5KU2 - chains 3 and 7 of the 4 polymer chains in the assembly; structure by electron microscopy, 5.30 A resolution (low resolution: residue-level contacts below are approximate; hydrogen-bond / salt-bridge calls are withheld).

[Chain 3]
Name: VP3
From: Poliovirus type 1 (strain Mahoney)
Reference sequence: P03300 (POLG_POL1M); residues 1-230 here correspond to UniProt positions 342-571 (UniProt number = residue number + 341)
Amino-acid sequence (230 residues; each row starts with the number of its first residue):
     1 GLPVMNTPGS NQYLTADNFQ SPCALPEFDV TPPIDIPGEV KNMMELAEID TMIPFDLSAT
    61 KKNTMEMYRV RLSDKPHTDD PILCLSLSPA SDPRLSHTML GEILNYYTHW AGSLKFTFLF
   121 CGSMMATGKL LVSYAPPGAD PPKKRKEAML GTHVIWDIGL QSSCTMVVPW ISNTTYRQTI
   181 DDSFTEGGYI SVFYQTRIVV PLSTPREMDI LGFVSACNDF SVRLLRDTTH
Disordered / not traced: 176-184
Construct notes: conflict S123 (Phe464 in P03300)
Reported in the primary citation:
  - conformationally variable residues (loop rearrangement): W170 to T175, T185 to G188

[Chain 7]
Name: Vhh 7A
From: Camelus dromedarius
Notes: antibody fragment or engineered binder
Amino-acid sequence (125 residues; numbered 1 to 125; the number before each row is that of its first residue):
     1 QVQLQESGGG SVQTGGSLTL SCAASGYAVS LYSMGWFRQA PGKELEGVAG ISSSGVDTTY
    61 ADSVKGRFTI SRDNAKDTMY LQMNSPKPED TAIYRCAAGF GLSLSRYTYA HWGQGTQVTV
   121 SSHHA
Disordered / not traced: 125
Cystine bridges: C22-C96

[Chain 3 / chain 7 interface]
Pairs across the interface (42; chain 3 residue first):
  D56(3) with S105(7); R106(7)
  L57(3) with A110(7); W112(7)
  S58(3) with L45(7); S105(7); W112(7)
  A59(3) with L45(7); R95(7); W112(7)
  T60(3) with Q39(7); L45(7)
  K61(3) with E44(7); R106(7)
  K62(3) with W112(7); G113(7)
  V70(3) with R106(7)
  R71(3) with E44(7); R106(7)
  T78(3) with S103(7)
  D80(3) with G101(7); L102(7); S103(7)
  P81(3) with Y107(7)
  I82(3) with Y107(7)
  L83(3) with Y107(7)
  C84(3) with F100(7); Y107(7)
  L85(3) with F100(7)
  S86(3) with Y32(7); F100(7)
  P93(3) with A110(7); H111(7)
  R94(3) with Y107(7); T108(7); A110(7)
  P141(3) with F100(7)
  K143(3) with S33(7); D57(7); G101(7)
  Y189(3) with Y32(7); F100(7)
Also at the interface, not in a pair above, chain 3 (24 interface residues in all): F55, K75
Also at the interface, not in a pair above, chain 7 (21 interface residues in all): L104, Q114

[In short]
24 residues of chain 3 and 21 residues of chain 7 are in contact. From the paper: conformational variability
at W170(3) and T185(3).
Here chain 3 is VP3 (Poliovirus type 1 (strain Mahoney)) and chain 7 is Vhh 7A (Camelus dromedarius). Entry
5KU2 (expanded poliovirus in complex with VHH 7A) was determined by electron microscopy together with 5KTZ,
5KU0 and 5KWL from the same study.
